PDB entry 8IHS | electron microscopy, 2.50 A resolution | chains A and E of the 8 polymer chains in the assembly

# Chain A (and E)
Molecule: Amidohydrolase family protein
Organism: Stenotrophomonas acidaminiphila
Notes: chain E of this document is another copy of the same molecule, construct and numbering; everything in this record applies to it too
UniProt: A0A7L8TXW5 (A0A7L8TXW5_9GAMM); residues 1-427 here = UniProt positions 1-427
Amino-acid sequence (427 residues; each row starts with the number of its first residue):
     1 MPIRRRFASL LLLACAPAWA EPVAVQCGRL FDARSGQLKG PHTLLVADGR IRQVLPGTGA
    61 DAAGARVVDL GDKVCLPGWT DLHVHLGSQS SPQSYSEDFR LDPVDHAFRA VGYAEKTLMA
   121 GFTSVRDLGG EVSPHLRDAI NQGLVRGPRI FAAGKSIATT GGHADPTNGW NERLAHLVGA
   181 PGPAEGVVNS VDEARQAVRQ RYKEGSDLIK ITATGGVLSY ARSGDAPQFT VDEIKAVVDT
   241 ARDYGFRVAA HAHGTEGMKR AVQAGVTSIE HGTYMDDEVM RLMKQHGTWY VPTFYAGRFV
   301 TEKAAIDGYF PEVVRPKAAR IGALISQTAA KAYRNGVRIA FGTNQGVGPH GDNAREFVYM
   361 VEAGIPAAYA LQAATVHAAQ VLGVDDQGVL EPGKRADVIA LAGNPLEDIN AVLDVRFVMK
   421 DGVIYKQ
Not modelled in the structure: 1-21, 58-64
Construct notes: engineered mutation Asn-344 (Asp in A0A7L8TXW5)
Modified / non-standard residues: Lys-210 (lysine nz-carboxylic acid; KCX)
Disulfides: Cys-27/Cys-75
Metal / ion sites: Zn2+ site 1: His-83, His-85, Lys-210; Zn2+ site 2: Lys-210, His-251, His-271 (together with 97U)
Ligand contacts: 97U: His-83, His-85, Ser-88, Leu-128, Gly-129, Ser-156, His-163, Lys-210, Gly-216, Val-217, Leu-218, His-251, His-253, His-271, Thr-293, Ala-296, Gly-297, Val-300, Ile-325, Asn-344, Val-347

# Chain A / chain E interface
Pairs across the interface (31; chain A residue first):
  Tyr-95(A) with Arg-100(E)
  Asp-98(A) with Asn-171(E), hydrogen bond (backbone-side chain)
  Phe-99(A) with Phe-99(E), hydrophobic; Gly-169(E); Trp-170(E); Asn-171(E), hydrogen bond (backbone-backbone); Leu-174(E), hydrophobic
  Arg-100(A) with Tyr-95(E); Asn-168(E), hydrogen bond (side chain-backbone); Gly-169(E); Trp-170(E); Asn-171(E)
  Leu-101(A) with Asn-171(E)
  Asp-102(A) with Asn-171(E); Glu-172(E), hydrogen bond (side chain-backbone)
  Asn-168(A) with Arg-100(E), hydrogen bond (backbone-side chain)
  Gly-169(A) with Phe-99(E); Arg-100(E)
  Trp-170(A) with Phe-99(E); Arg-100(E)
  Asn-171(A) with Asp-98(E), hydrogen bond (side chain-backbone); Phe-99(E), hydrogen bond (backbone-backbone); Arg-100(E); Leu-101(E); Asp-102(E)
  Glu-172(A) with Asp-102(E), hydrogen bond (backbone-side chain)
  Arg-173(A) with Val-178(E)
  Leu-174(A) with Phe-99(E), hydrophobic
  Leu-177(A) with Val-178(E), hydrophobic
  Val-178(A) with Arg-173(E); Leu-177(E), hydrophobic
Interface residues without a listed pair, chain A (16 interface residues in all): Tyr-220
Interface residues without a listed pair, chain E (16 interface residues in all): Tyr-220

# Overview
Chain A and chain E each contribute 16 residues to their interface; the contacts include 8 hydrogen bonds.
Polar pairs include Asp-98(A)/Asn-171(E), Arg-100(A)/Asn-168(E) and Asp-102(A)/Glu-172(E). Ligands of chain A:
97U. The Zn2+ site 1 is built by His-83(A), His-85(A) and Lys-210(A).
Chain A and chain E are both Amidohydrolase family protein (Stenotrophomonas acidaminiphila); the structure,
Cryo-EM structure of ochratoxin A-detoxifying amidohydrolase ADH3 in complex with ochratoxin A, was determined
by electron microscopy (same publication as 8IHQ, 8IHR and 8J85).
